PDB entry 6UGM | electron microscopy, 3.70 A resolution | chains E and J of the 18 polymer chains in the assembly

[Chain E]
Protein: Histone H3
Organism: Xenopus laevis
UniProt: Q92133 (Q92133_XENLA); residues 1-135 here correspond to UniProt positions 2-136 (UniProt number = residue number + 1)
Amino-acid sequence (135 residues; each row starts with the number of its first residue):
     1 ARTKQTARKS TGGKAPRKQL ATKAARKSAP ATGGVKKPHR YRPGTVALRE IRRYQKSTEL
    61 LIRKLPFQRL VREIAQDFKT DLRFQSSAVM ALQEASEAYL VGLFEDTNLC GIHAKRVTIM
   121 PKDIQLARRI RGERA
Disordered / not traced: 1-38, 135

[Chain J]
Molecule: 146-nt DNA strand
Sequence (146 nucleotides; row label = number of the first residue in the row):
     1 ATCGGATGTA TATATCTGAC ACGTGCCTGG AGACTAGGGA GTAATCCCCT TGGCGGTTAA
    61 AACGCGGGGG ACAGCGCGTA CGTGCGTTTA AGCGGTGCTA GAGCTGTCTA CGACCAATTG
   121 AGCGGCCTCG GCACCGGGAT TCTCGA

[Chain E / chain J interface]
Pairs across the interface - 21 pairs, chain E then chain J:
  Arg40(E) - DT83(J)  hydrogen bond to the base
  Arg40(E) - DG84(J)  hydrogen bond to the sugar
  Tyr41(E) - DG8(J)  phosphate contact
  Tyr41(E) - DG84(J)  phosphate contact
  Arg42(E) - DT83(J)  phosphate contact
  Pro43(E) - DT83(J)  phosphate contact
  Gly44(E) - DT83(J)  hydrogen bond to the phosphate
  Thr45(E) - DT83(J)  phosphate contact
  Val46(E) - DT83(J)  hydrogen bond to the phosphate
  Val46(E) - DG84(J)  phosphate contact
  Ala47(E) - DT83(J)  phosphate contact
  Arg49(E) - DG8(J)  sugar contact
  Arg63(E) - DG92(J)  phosphate contact
  Lys64(E) - DG92(J)  hydrogen bond to the phosphate
  Leu65(E) - DA91(J)  sugar contact
  Leu65(E) - DG92(J)  hydrogen bond to the phosphate
  Pro66(E) - DA91(J)  phosphate contact
  Arg69(E) - DA91(J)  salt bridge to the phosphate
  Asp81(E) - DG101(J)  phosphate contact
  Arg83(E) - DG101(J)  sugar contact
  Lys115(E) - DA73(J)  salt bridge to the phosphate
Also at the interface, not in a pair above, chain E (18 interface residues in all): Lys56
Also at the interface, not in a pair above, chain J (12 interface residues in all): DT7, DT9, DA10, DG82, DC85

[Summary]
The interface between chain E and chain J involves 18 residues on one side and 12 on the other, with 6
hydrogen bonds and 2 salt bridges. Among the polar pairs are Arg40(E)-DT83(J), Arg40(E)-DG84(J) and
Gly44(E)-DT83(J).
Here chain E is Histone H3 (Xenopus laevis) and chain J is a 146-nt DNA strand. Entry 6UGM (Structural basis
of COMPASS eCM recognition of an unmodified nucleosome) was determined by electron microscopy.
